7CAC - chains B and E of the 5 polymer chains in the assembly; structure by electron microscopy, 3.55 A resolution.

# Chain B
Molecule: Spike glycoprotein
Organism: Severe acute respiratory syndrome coronavirus 2
UniProt: P0DTC2 (SPIKE_SARS2); residues 1-1208 here = UniProt positions 1-1208
Chain sequence (1208 residues; row label = number of the first residue in the row):
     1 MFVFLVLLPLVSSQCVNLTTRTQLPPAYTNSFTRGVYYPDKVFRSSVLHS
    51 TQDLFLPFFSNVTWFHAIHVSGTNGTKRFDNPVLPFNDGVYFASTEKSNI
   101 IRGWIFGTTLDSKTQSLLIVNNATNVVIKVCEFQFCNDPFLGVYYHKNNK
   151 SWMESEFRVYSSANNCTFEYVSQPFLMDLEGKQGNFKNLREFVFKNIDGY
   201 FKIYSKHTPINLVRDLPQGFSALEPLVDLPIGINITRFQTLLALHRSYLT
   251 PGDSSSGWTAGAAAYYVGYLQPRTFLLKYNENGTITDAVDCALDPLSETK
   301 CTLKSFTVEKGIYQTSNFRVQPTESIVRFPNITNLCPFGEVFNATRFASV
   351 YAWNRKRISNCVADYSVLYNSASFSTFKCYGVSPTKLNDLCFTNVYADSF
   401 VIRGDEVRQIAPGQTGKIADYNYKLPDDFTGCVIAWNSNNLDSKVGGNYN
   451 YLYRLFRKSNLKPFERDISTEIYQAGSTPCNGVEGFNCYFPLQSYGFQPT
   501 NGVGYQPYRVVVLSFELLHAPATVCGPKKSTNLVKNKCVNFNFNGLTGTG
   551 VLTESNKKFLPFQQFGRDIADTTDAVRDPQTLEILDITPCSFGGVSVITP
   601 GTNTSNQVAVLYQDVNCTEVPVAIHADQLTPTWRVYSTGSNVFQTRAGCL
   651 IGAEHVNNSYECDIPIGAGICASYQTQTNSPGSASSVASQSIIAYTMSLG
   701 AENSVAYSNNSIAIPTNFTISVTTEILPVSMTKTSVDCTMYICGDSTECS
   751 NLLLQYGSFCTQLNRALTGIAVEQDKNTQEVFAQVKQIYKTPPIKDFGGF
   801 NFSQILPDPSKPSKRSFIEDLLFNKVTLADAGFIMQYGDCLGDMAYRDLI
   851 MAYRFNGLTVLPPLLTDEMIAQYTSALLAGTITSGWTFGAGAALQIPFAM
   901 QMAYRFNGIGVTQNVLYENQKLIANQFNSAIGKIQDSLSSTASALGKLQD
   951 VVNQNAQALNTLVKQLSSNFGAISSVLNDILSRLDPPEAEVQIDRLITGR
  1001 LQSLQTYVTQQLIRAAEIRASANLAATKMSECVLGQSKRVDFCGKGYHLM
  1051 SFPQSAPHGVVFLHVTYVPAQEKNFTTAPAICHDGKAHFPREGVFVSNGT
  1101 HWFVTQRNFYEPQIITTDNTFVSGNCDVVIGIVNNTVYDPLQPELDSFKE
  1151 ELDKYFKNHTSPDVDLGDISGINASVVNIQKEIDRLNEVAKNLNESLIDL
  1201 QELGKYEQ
Not modelled in the structure: 1-24, 70-79, 173-185, 246-262, 445-446, 621-640, 677-688, 828-850, 1148-1208
Cystine bridges: Cys131-Cys166, Cys291-Cys301, Cys336-Cys361, Cys379-Cys432, Cys480-Cys488, Cys617-Cys649, Cys662-Cys671, Cys738-Cys760, Cys743-Cys749, Cys1032-Cys1043, Cys1082-Cys1126
Covalently attached groups: N-acetylglucosamine (NAG) linked to Asn61, Asn122, Asn282, Asn331, Asn343, Asn603, Asn616, Asn657, Asn709, Asn717, Asn801, Asn1074, Asn1098, Asn1134
Differences from the reference sequence: engineered mutation Gly682 (Arg in P0DTC2), Ser683 (Arg in P0DTC2), Ser685 (Arg in P0DTC2), Met835 (Lys in P0DTC2), Met844 (Ile in P0DTC2), Tyr846 (Ala in P0DTC2), Met851 (Cys in P0DTC2), Tyr853 (Gln in P0DTC2), Arg854 (Lys in P0DTC2), Pro986 (Lys in P0DTC2), Pro987 (Val in P0DTC2)
UniProt features mapped onto this chain:
  - region: Asn280 to Cys301 (Putative superantigen), Arg403 to Asp405 (Integrin-binding motif), Asn448 to Phe456 (Immunodominant HLA epitope recognized by the CD8+), Pro681, Ala684 (Putative superantigen), Ser816 to Tyr837 (Fusion peptide 1), Asp1163 to Glu1202 (Heptad repeat 2)
  - site: Arg815, Ser816 (Cleavage)
  - glycosylation: Asn17 (N-linked (GlcNAc...) (complex) asparagine), Asn61 (N-linked (GlcNAc...) (hybrid) asparagine), Asn74 (N-linked (GlcNAc...) (complex) asparagine), Asn122 (N-linked (GlcNAc...) (hybrid) asparagine), Asn149 (N-linked (GlcNAc...) (complex) asparagine), Asn165 (N-linked (GlcNAc...) (complex) asparagine), Asn234 (N-linked (GlcNAc...) (high mannose) asparagine), Asn282 (N-linked (GlcNAc...) (complex) asparagine), Thr323 (O-linked (GalNAc) threonine), Ser325 (O-linked (HexNAc...) serine), Asn331 (N-linked (GlcNAc...) (complex) asparagine), Asn343 (N-linked (GlcNAc...) (complex) asparagine), Asn603 (N-linked (GlcNAc...) (hybrid) asparagine), Asn616 (N-linked (GlcNAc...) (complex) asparagine), Asn657 (N-linked (GlcNAc...) (complex) asparagine), Thr676 (O-linked (GlcNAc...) threonine), Thr678 (O-linked (GlcNAc...) threonine), Asn709 (N-linked (GlcNAc...) (high mannose) asparagine), Asn717 (N-linked (GlcNAc...) (hybrid) asparagine), Asn801 (N-linked (GlcNAc...) (hybrid) asparagine) and 6 more in UniProt
  - natural variant: Leu5 (L5F: In strain: Iota/B.1.526), Ser13 (S13I: In strain: Epsilon/B.1.427/B.1.429), Leu18 (L18F: In strain: Beta/B.1.351, Gamma/P.1 and 1 more), Thr19 (T19I: In strain: Omicron/BQ.1.1, Omicron/XBB.1.5 and 1 more; T19R: In strain: Delta/B.1.617.2, Omicron/BA.2 and 4 more), Thr20 (T20N: In strain: Gamma/P.1), Leu24 to Ala27 (sequence variant, change not given here; In strain: Omicron/BA.2, Omicron/BA.2.12.1 and 6 more), Pro26 (P26S: In strain: Gamma/P.1), Gln52 (Q52H: In strain: Omicron/EG.5.1), Ala67 (A67V: In strain: Eta/B.1.525, Omicron/BA.1), His69 to Val70 (deletion: In strain: Alpha/B.1.1.7, Eta/B.1.525 and 5 more), Gly75 (G75V: In strain: Lambda/C.37), Thr76 (T76I: In strain: Lambda/C.37), 82 further natural variant entries in UniProt
  - mutagenesis: His69 to Val70 (Increased incorporation of cleaved spike into virions), Asn121 (N121Q: Partial loss of biliverdin affinity), Arg190 (R190K: Partial loss of biliverdin affinity), Asn234 (N234Q: Increased resistance to neutralizing antibodies), Asn331 (N331Q: Reduced viral infectivity), Asn343 (N343Q: Reduced viral infectivity), Leu452 (L452R: Increased resistance to neutralizing antibodies. Decreases HLA binding to NF9 epitope. Increased binding affinity to human ACE2), Tyr453 (Y453F: Decreased HLA binding to NF9 epitope. Increased binding affinity to human ACE2), Ala475 (A475V: Increased resistance to neutralizing antibodies), Val483 (V483A: Increased resistance to neutralizing antibodies), Glu484 (E484D: Increased replication in human TMEM106B overexpressing cells), Phe490 (F490L: Increased resistance to neutralizing antibodies and human covalescent sera neutralization), 12 further mutagenesis entries in UniProt
From the paper describing this entry:
  - mutagenesis - V367F: unchanged binding to H014

# Chain E
Molecule: Heavy chain of H014 Fab
Organism: Homo sapiens
Notes: antibody fragment or engineered binder
Chain sequence (223 residues; each row starts with the number of its first residue):
     1 EVQLVQSGAEVKKPGATVKISCKVSGYSFSNYYIHWVKQAPGKSLEWIGY
    51 IDPFNGGTSDNLKFKGAATLTADTSTDTAYMELSSLRSEDTAVYYCARSE
   101 YDPYYVMDYWGQGTTVTVSSASTKGPSVFPLAPSSKSTSGGTAALGCLVK
   151 DYFPEPVTVSWNSGALTSGVHTFPAVLQSSGLYSLSSVVTVPSSSLGTQT
   201 YICNVNHKPSNTKVDKKVEPKSC
Not modelled in the structure: 1, 135-139, 221-223
Cystine bridges: Cys22-Cys96, Cys147-Cys203

# Chain B / chain E interface
Residue-residue contacts (34; chain B residue first):
  Tyr369(B) with Leu62(E)
  Thr376(B) with Tyr50(E), hydrogen bond; Tyr105(E)
  Phe377(B) with Ser59(E)
  Lys378(B) with Asp52(E); Gly57(E), hydrogen bond (side chain-backbone); Thr58(E)
  Cys379(B) with Gly57(E); Thr58(E)
  Tyr380(B) with Asn55(E); Gly57(E)
  Pro384(B) with Thr58(E); Asp60(E)
  Thr385(B) with Asp60(E); Leu62(E); Lys65(E), hydrogen bond
  Lys386(B) with Lys65(E); Ala67(E)
  Gly404(B) with Asp102(E); Pro103(E)
  Asp405(B) with Asp102(E); Tyr104(E), hydrogen bond
  Arg408(B) with Tyr101(E); Asp102(E), hydrogen bond (backbone-side chain)
  Ala411(B) with Asn55(E)
  Pro412(B) with Phe54(E); Asn55(E), hydrogen bond (backbone-side chain)
  Gly413(B) with Phe54(E)
  Gln414(B) with Phe54(E); Asn55(E); Tyr101(E), hydrogen bond
  Val503(B) with Tyr104(E), hydrophobic
  Gly504(B) with Tyr104(E), hydrogen bond (backbone-side chain)
  Tyr508(B) with Pro103(E), hydrophobic
Interface residues without a listed pair, chain B (23 interface residues in all): Ser375, Ser383, Glu406, Val407
Interface residues without a listed pair, chain E (18 interface residues in all): Gly56, Thr69

# In short
23 residues of chain B and 18 residues of chain E are in contact, with 8 hydrogen bonds. Polar contacts
include Thr376(B)-Tyr50(E), Lys378(B)-Gly57(E) and Thr385(B)-Lys65(E). N-acetylglucosamine is covalently
linked to Asn61(B), Asn122(B), Asn282(B), Asn331(B), Asn343(B) and Asn603(B) and 8 more. From the paper: V367F
of chain B leaves binding to H014 unchanged.
Here chain B is Spike glycoprotein (Severe acute respiratory syndrome coronavirus 2) and chain E is Heavy
chain of H014 Fab (Homo sapiens). Entry 7CAC (SARS-CoV-2 S trimer with one RBD in the open state and complexed
with one H014 Fab) was determined by electron microscopy (same publication as 7CAB, 7CAI, 7CAK and 7CAH).
